Entry 3OEH (X-ray diffraction, 3.00 A resolution); this record covers chains B and G of the 9 polymer chains in the assembly.

[Chain B]
Protein: ATP synthase subunit alpha
Source organism: Saccharomyces cerevisiae
Notes: EC 3.6.3.14
UniProt: P07251 (ATPA_YEAST); residues 1-510 here correspond to UniProt positions 36-545 (UniProt number = residue number + 35)
Chain sequence (510 residues; numbered 1 to 510; the number before each row is that of its first residue):
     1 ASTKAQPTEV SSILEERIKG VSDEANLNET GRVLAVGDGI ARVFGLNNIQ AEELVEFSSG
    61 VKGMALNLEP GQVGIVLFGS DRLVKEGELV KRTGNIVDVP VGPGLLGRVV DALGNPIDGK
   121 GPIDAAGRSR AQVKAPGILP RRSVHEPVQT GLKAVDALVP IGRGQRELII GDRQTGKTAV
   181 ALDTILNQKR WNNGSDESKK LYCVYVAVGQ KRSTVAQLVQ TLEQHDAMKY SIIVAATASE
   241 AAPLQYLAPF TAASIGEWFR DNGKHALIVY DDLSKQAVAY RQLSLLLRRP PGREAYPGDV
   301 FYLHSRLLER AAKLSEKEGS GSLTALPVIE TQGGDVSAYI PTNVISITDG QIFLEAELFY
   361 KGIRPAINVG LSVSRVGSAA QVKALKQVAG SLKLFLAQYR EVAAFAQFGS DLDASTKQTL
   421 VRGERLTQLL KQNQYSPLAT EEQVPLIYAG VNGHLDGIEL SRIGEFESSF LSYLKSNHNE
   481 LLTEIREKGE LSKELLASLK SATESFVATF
Not modelled in the structure: 1-24, 408-409, 510
Metal / ion sites: Mg2+: Thr178 (together with AMP-PNP)
Residues lining bound ligands:
  - AMP-PNP (ANP; phosphoaminophosphonic acid-adenylate ester), molecule 1: Asp172, Arg173, Gln174, Thr175, Gly176, Lys177, Thr178, Ala179, Glu330, Phe359, Arg364, Pro365, Gln432, Asn433, Gln434, Tyr435
  - AMP-PNP (ANP), molecule 2: Ile345, Ser346, Val373, Arg375
Swiss-Prot annotation at these positions:
  - binding site (ATP): Gly171 to Thr178
  - site: Ser372 (Required for activity)
  - modified residue (Phosphoserine): Ser22, Ser143

[Chain G]
Protein: ATP synthase subunit gamma
Source organism: Saccharomyces cerevisiae
Notes: EC 3.6.3.14
UniProt: P38077 (ATPG_YEAST); residues 1-278 here correspond to UniProt positions 34-311 (UniProt number = residue number + 33)
Chain sequence (278 residues; numbered 1 to 278; the number before each row is that of its first residue):
     1 ATLKEVEMRL KSIKNIEKIT KTMKIVASTR LSKAEKAKIS AKKMDEAEQL FYKNAETKNL
    61 DVEATETGAP KELIVAITSD KGLCGSIHSQ LAKAVRRHLN DQPNADIVTI GDKIKMQLLR
   121 THPNNIKLSI NGIGKDAPTF QESALIADKL LSVMKAGTYP KISIFYNDPV SSLSFEPSEK
   181 PIFNAKTIEQ SPSFGKFEID TDANVPRDLF EYTLANQMLT AMAQGYAAEI SARRNAMDNA
   241 SKNAGDMINR YSILYNRTRQ AVITNELVDI ITGASSLG
Not modelled in the structure: 61-70, 277-278

[Chain B / chain G interface]
Residue-residue contacts (4):
  Pro291(B) - Val268(G)
  Gly333(B) - Ile253(G)
  Asp335(B) - Arg257(G)  salt bridge
  Gln407(B) - Asn239(G)
Also at the interface, not in a pair above, chain B (6 interface residues in all): Glu294, Ala295
Also at the interface, not in a pair above, chain G (5 interface residues in all): Thr264
Interface features reported in the paper:
  - pairs named by the authors: Thr264(G)-Ala295(B)

[In short]
Chain B and chain G form an interface of 6 and 5 residues respectively, with 1 salt bridge. The salt-bridged
pair is Asp335(B)-Arg257(G). The authors report a contact between Thr264(G) and Ala295(B). Chain B binds
AMP-PNP.
Chain B is ATP synthase subunit alpha and chain G is ATP synthase subunit gamma, both from Saccharomyces
cerevisiae; the structure, Structure of four mutant forms of yeast F1 ATPase: beta-V279F, was determined by
X-ray diffraction, deposited together with 3OE7 and 3OFN.
